PDB entry 2C57 | X-ray diffraction, 3.10 A resolution | chains A and G of the 12 polymer chains in the assembly

== Chain A (and G) ==
Name: 3-dehydroquinate dehydratase
From: Helicobacter pylori
Notes: EC 4.2.1.10; chain G of this document is another copy of the same molecule, construct and numbering; everything in this record applies to it too
UniProt: Q48255 (AROQ_HELPY); residue numbers follow UniProt; this construct covers 1-167
Chain sequence (180 residues; each row starts with the number of its first residue; note: 6 numbers in that range are skipped by the numbering (no residue carries them; nothing is unmodelled there); numbers below 1 keep their minus sign (Gly-18 is residue -18)):
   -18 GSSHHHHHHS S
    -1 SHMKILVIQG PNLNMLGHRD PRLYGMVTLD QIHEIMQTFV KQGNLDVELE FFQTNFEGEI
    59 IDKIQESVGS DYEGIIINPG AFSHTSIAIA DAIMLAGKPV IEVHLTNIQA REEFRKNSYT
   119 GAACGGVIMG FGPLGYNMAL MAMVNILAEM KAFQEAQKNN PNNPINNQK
Disordered / not traced: 16-22, 159-167
Small-molecule neighbours: 2,3 -anhydro-quinic acid (FA1): Asn76, Gly78, Ala79, Ser81, His82, His102, Leu103, Thr104, Ile106, Arg109, Arg113
Swiss-Prot annotation at these positions:
  - active site: Tyr22 (Proton acceptor), His102 (Proton donor)
  - binding site (substrate): Asn76, His82, Asp89, Leu103, Thr104, Arg113
  - site: Arg17 (Transition state stabilizer)

== Interface between chain A and chain G ==
Pairs across the interface (51):
  Phe37(A) with Met139(G), hydrophobic
  Ile99(A) with Phe129(G), hydrophobic
  Asn105(A) with Gly119(G), hydrogen bond (side chain-backbone); Cys122(G), hydrogen bond (side chain-backbone); Gly123(G); Val125(G)
  Gln107(A) with Asn115(G); Ser116(G), hydrogen bond (side chain-backbone); Ala120(G)
  Ala108(A) with Ala120(G)
  Asn115(A) with Gln107(G)
  Ser116(A) with Gln107(G), hydrogen bond (backbone-side chain)
  Gly119(A) with Asn105(G), hydrogen bond (backbone-side chain)
  Ala120(A) with Gln107(G); Ala108(G)
  Cys122(A) with Asn105(G), hydrogen bond (backbone-side chain)
  Gly123(A) with Asn105(G); Gly128(G)
  Gly124(A) with Met127(G); Gly128(G); Phe129(G)
  Val125(A) with Asn105(G); Val125(G); Ile126(G); Met127(G), hydrogen bond (backbone-backbone); Phe129(G)
  Ile126(A) with Val125(G); Phe129(G), hydrophobic; Met136(G), hydrophobic
  Met127(A) with Gly124(G); Val125(G), hydrogen bond (backbone-backbone); Met127(G), hydrophobic
  Gly128(A) with Gly123(G); Gly124(G)
  Phe129(A) with Ile99(G), hydrophobic; Gly124(G); Val125(G); Ile126(G), hydrophobic
  Leu132(A) with Ala140(G); Ile144(G), hydrophobic
  Asn135(A) with Met139(G)
  Met136(A) with Ile126(G), hydrophobic; Met139(G); Ala140(G), hydrophobic
  Met139(A) with Phe37(G), hydrophobic; Asn135(G); Met139(G), hydrophobic
  Ala140(A) with Phe129(G), hydrophobic; Leu132(G); Met136(G), hydrophobic
  Ile144(A) with Leu132(G), hydrophobic
Other interface residues (no listed pair), chain A (25 interface residues in all): Lys114, Asn143
Other interface residues (no listed pair), chain G (25 interface residues in all): Lys114, Asn143

== Summary ==
Chain A and chain G each contribute 25 residues to their interface; the contacts include 8 hydrogen bonds.
Among the polar pairs are Asn105(A)-Gly119(G), Asn105(A)-Cys122(G) and Gln107(A)-Ser116(G). Bound to chain A:
2,3 -anhydro-quinic acid.
Both chains are 3-dehydroquinate dehydratase (Helicobacter pylori). Entry 2C57 (H.pylori type II
dehydroquinase in complex with FA1) was determined by X-ray diffraction together with 2C4V and 2C4W from the
same study.
